Entry 1EGJ (X-ray diffraction, 2.80 A resolution); this record covers chains A and H of the 3 polymer chains in the assembly.

Chain A:
Molecule: Cytokine receptor common beta chain precursor
Organism: Homo sapiens
Notes: fragment: domain 4
UniProt: P32927 (IL3RB_HUMAN); residues 338-438 here = UniProt positions 338-438
Amino-acid sequence (101 residues; each row starts with the number of its first residue):
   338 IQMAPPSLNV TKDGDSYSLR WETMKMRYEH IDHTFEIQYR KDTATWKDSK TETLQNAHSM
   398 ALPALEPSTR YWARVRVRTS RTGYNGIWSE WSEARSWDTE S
Swiss-Prot annotation at these positions:
  - motif: Trp-425 to Ser-429 (WSXWS motif)
  - glycosylation: Asn-346 (N-linked (GlcNAc...) asparagine)

Chain H:
Molecule: Antibody (heavy chain)
Organism: Mus musculus
UniProt: P01865 (GCAM_MOUSE); the construct lacks a stretch of the UniProt sequence and is renumbered around it, so the offset changes along the chain: 1-51 = UniProt 1-51; 52-55 = UniProt 54-57; 57-82 = UniProt 58-83; 83-96 = UniProt 87-100; 7 more segments
Amino-acid sequence (220 residues; numbered 1 to 225 plus 9 insertion-coded residues; 14 numbers in that range are skipped by the numbering (no residue carries them; nothing is unmodelled there); the number before each row is that of its first residue; a row labelled like 51A-51B holds insertion residues (51A, then the next letters in order)):
     1 EVQLQQSGPE LVKPGTSVKM SCKASGYTFT DYYMKWVKHS HGKSLEWIGD I
51A-51B NP
    52 SNGG
    57 TLYNQKFKGK ATLTVDKSSS TASMQL
82A-82C SRL
    83 TSEDSAVYYC SRGD
   96A G
    97 IH
100A-100C GGF
   101 AYWGQGTTVT VSSAKTTAPS VYPLAPVCGD TTGSSVTLGC LVKGYFPEPV TL
   154 TW
   160 NSGSLSSG
   169 VHTFPAVLQS
   181 DLYTLSSSVT VTSS
   196 TWP
   200 SQSIT
   206 CNVAHPASST KVDKKIVPQV
Construct notes: conflict His-39 (Gln in P01865), Gln-105 (His111 in P01865), Thr-108 (Leu114 in P01865), Ser-113 (Ala119 in P01865), Ala-118 (Pro124 in P01865), Val-127 (Gly133 in P01865), Cys-128 (Ser134 in P01865), Gly-129 (Ala135 in P01865), Asp-130 (Ala136 in P01865), Thr-131 (Gln137 in P01865), Gly-133 (Asn139 in P01865), Ser-135 (Met141 in P01865), Leu-152 (Val158 in P01865), Thr-192 (Pro190 in P01865), Gln-201 (Glu197 in P01865), Ser-202 (Thr198 in P01865), Ile-203 (Val199 in P01865), Gln-224 (Arg219 in P01865), Val-225 (Asp220 in P01865)
Disulfide bonds: Cys-22/Cys-92, Cys-140/Cys-206

How chain A and chain H interact:
Residue-residue contacts (18; chain A residue first):
  Lys-362(A) with Leu-58(H)
  Met-363(A) with Tyr-33(H); Asn-51A(H); Gly-55(H); Thr-57(H)
  Arg-364(A) with Tyr-33(H), hydrogen bond (backbone-side chain); Asn-51A(H)
  Tyr-365(A) with Tyr-33(H)
  Glu-366(A) with Tyr-32(H); Tyr-33(H), hydrogen bond (side chain-backbone); Lys-35(H), salt bridge; Gly-95(H); Asp-96(H), hydrogen bond (side chain-backbone); Gly-96A(H)
  His-367(A) with Gly-96A(H); Gly-100A(H)
  His-395(A) with Asn-53(H)
  Arg-418(A) with Ile-97(H), hydrogen bond (side chain-backbone)
Also at the interface, not in a pair above, chain H (15 interface residues in all): His-98, Gly-100B

Overview:
8 residues of chain A face 15 of chain H across their interface; the contacts include 4 hydrogen bonds and 1
salt bridge. Polar contacts include Glu-366(A)/Lys-35(H), Arg-364(A)/Tyr-33(H) and Glu-366(A)/Tyr-33(H).
Chain A is Cytokine receptor common beta chain precursor (Homo sapiens) and chain H is Antibody (heavy chain)
(Mus musculus); the structure, Domain 4 of the beta common chain in complex with an antibody, was determined
by X-ray diffraction.
